Entry 8ISS (electron microscopy, 3.19 A resolution); this record covers chains B and E of the 5 polymer chains in the assembly.

== Chain B ==
Molecule: tRNA-splicing endonuclease subunit Sen2
Source organism: Homo sapiens
Notes: EC 4.6.1.16
UniProtKB: Q8NCE0 (SEN2_HUMAN); residues 1-465 here = UniProt positions 1-465
Sequence (465 residues; row label = number of the first residue in the row):
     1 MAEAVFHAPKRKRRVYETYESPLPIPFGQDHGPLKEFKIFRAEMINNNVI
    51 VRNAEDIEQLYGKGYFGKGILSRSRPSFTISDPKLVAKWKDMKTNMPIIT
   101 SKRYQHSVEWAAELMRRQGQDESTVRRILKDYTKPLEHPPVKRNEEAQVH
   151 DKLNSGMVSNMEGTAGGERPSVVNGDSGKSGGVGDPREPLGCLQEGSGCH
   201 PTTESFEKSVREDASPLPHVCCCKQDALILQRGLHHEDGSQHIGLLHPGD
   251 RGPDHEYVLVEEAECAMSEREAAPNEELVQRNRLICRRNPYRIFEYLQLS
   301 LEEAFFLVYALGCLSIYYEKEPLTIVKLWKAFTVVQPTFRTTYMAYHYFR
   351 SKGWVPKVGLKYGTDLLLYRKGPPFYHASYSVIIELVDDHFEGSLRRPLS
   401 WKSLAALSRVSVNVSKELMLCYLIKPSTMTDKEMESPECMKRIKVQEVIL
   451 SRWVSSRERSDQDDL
Unresolved in the structure: 17-36, 79-296, 462-465
Reported in the primary citation:
  - binding site for the 88-nt RNA strand (chain E): Lys10, Lys12, His377, Arg409, Asn413, Arg452, Ser456, Arg457, Arg459
  - mutagenesis - R409A: unchanged catalytic activity
  - mutagenesis - R73A/K361A, R409A/R452A: decreased catalytic activity
  - catalytic residues: Tyr369, His377, Lys416

== Chain E ==
Molecule: 88-nt RNA strand
Sequence (88 nucleotides; numbered 1 to 88; the number before each row is that of its first residue):
     1 GGCUCUGUGGCGCAAUGGAUAGCGCAUUGGACUUCUAGUGACGAAUAGAG
    51 CAAUUCAAAGGUUGUGGGUUCGAAUCCCACCAGAGUCG
Unresolved in the structure: 39-46
Metal / ion sites: Mg2+ near G12 (its only coordinating residue here)

== Chain B / chain E interface ==
Pairs across the interface - 34 pairs, chain B then chain E:
  Lys10(B) - G38(E)  base contact
  Lys10(B) - G48(E)  hydrogen bond to the sugar
  Lys12(B) - A37(E)  phosphate contact
  Lys12(B) - G38(E)  salt bridge to the phosphate
  Arg13(B) - A47(E)  sugar contact
  Lys68(B) - A37(E)  base contact
  Arg73(B) - U36(E)  sugar contact
  Arg73(B) - A37(E)  salt bridge to the phosphate
  Lys361(B) - U36(E)  base contact
  Lys361(B) - A37(E)  base contact
  Tyr362(B) - A37(E)  hydrogen bond to the sugar
  Tyr362(B) - G38(E)  hydrogen bond to the phosphate
  Tyr369(B) - A37(E)  hydrogen bond to the sugar
  Tyr369(B) - G38(E)  hydrogen bond to the phosphate
  His377(B) - G38(E)  salt bridge to the phosphate
  Ala378(B) - G38(E)  hydrogen bond to the phosphate
  Arg409(B) - C51(E)  hydrogen bond to the sugar
  Arg409(B) - U54(E)  salt bridge to the phosphate
  Val412(B) - A49(E)  sugar contact
  Val412(B) - C51(E)  base contact
  Asn413(B) - G48(E)  hydrogen bond to the base
  Asn413(B) - A49(E)  hydrogen bond to the sugar
  Val414(B) - G38(E)  base contact
  Ser415(B) - G38(E)  hydrogen bond to the base
  Lys416(B) - G38(E)  salt bridge to the phosphate
  Arg452(B) - C51(E)  base contact
  Ser456(B) - C25(E)  hydrogen bond to the sugar
  Arg457(B) - A26(E)  phosphate contact
  Arg457(B) - G50(E)  salt bridge to the phosphate
  Arg457(B) - C51(E)  salt bridge to the phosphate
  Arg459(B) - C11(E)  hydrogen bond to the base
  Arg459(B) - G12(E)  hydrogen bond to the sugar
  Arg459(B) - G24(E)  base contact
  Arg459(B) - C25(E)  hydrogen bond to the base
Also at the interface, not in a pair above, chain B (21 interface residues in all): Tyr376
Also at the interface, not in a pair above, chain E (16 interface residues in all): G10, A53

== In short ==
21 residues of chain B and 16 residues of chain E are in contact; the contacts include 14 hydrogen bonds and 7
salt bridges. Among the polar pairs are Asn413(B)-G48(E), Ser415(B)-G38(E) and Arg459(B)-C11(E). The paper
reports catalytic residues Tyr369(B), His377(B) and Lys416(B); R73A/K361A and R409A/R452A of chain B reduce
catalytic activity.
Here chain B is tRNA-splicing endonuclease subunit Sen2 (Homo sapiens) and chain E is an 88-nt RNA strand.
Entry 8ISS (Cryo-EM structure of wild-type human tRNA Splicing Endonuclease Complex bound to pre-tRNA-ARG at
3.19 A resolution) was determined by electron microscopy.
